PDB entry 7FP5 | X-ray diffraction, 1.53 A resolution | chains A and B

[Chain A]
Name: Pre-mRNA-splicing factor 8
Source organism: Saccharomyces cerevisiae S288C
Reference sequence: P33334 (PRP8_YEAST); residues 1836-2090 here = UniProt positions 1836-2090
Sequence (258 residues; numbered 1833 to 2090; the number before each row is that of its first residue):
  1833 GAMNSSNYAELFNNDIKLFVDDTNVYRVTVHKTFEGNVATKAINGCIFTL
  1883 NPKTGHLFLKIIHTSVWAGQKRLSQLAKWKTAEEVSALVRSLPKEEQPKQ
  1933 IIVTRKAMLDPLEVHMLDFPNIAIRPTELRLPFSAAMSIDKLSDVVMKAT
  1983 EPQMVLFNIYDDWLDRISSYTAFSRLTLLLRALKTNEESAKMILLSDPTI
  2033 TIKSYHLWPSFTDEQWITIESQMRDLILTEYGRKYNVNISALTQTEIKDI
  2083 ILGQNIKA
Disordered / not traced: 2070-2090
Construct notes: expression tag (1833-1835)
Swiss-Prot annotation at these positions:
  - mutagenesis: Asp1853 (D1853A: Alters protein folding. Severely impaired growth. Strongly reduced growth at 35 degrees Celsius; when associated with A-1854; D1853N: Reduced growth at 30 degrees Celsius ...), Asp1854 (D1854A: Reduced growth at 30 degrees Celsius. Strongly reduced growth at 16 degrees Celsius. Strongly reduced growth at 35 degrees Celsius; when associated with A-1853 ...), Thr1855 (T1855A: Reduced growth at 30 degrees Celsius. Strongly reduced growth at 16 degrees Celsius), Thr1936 (T1936A: Reduced growth at 30 degrees Celsius. Strongly reduced growth at 16 degrees Celsius), Arg1937 (R1937K: Severely impaired growth. Reduced growth at 30 degrees Celsius. Strongly reduced growth at 16 degrees Celsius)

[Chain B]
Name: A1 cistron-splicing factor AAR2
Source organism: Saccharomyces cerevisiae S288C
Reference sequence: P32357 (AAR2_YEAST); aligned to UniProt positions 1-317 over residues 1-317
Sequence (308 residues; numbered -3 to 317; 13 numbers in that range are skipped by the numbering (no residue carries them; nothing is unmodelled there); the number before each row is that of its first residue; numbers below 1 keep their minus sign (Gly-3 is residue -3)):
    -3 GAMAMNTVPFTSAPIEVTIGIDQYSFNVKENQPFHGIKDIPIGHVHVIHF
    47 QHADNSSMRYGYWFDCRMGNFYIQYDPKDGLYKMMEERDGAKFENIVHNF
    97 KERQMMVSYPKIDEDDTWYNLTEFVQMDKIRKIVRKDENQFSYVDSSMTT
   147 VQENEL
   166 SSSSSDPAHSLNYTVINFKSREAIRPGHEMEDFLDKSYYLNTVMLQGIFK
   216 NSSNYFGELQFAFLNAMFFGNYGSSLQWHAMIELICSSATVPKHMLDKLD
   266 EILYYQIKTLPEQYSDILLNERVWNICLYSSFQKNSLHNTEKIMENKYPE
   316 LL
Disordered / not traced: -3 to 0, 166-169
Construct notes: expression tag (-3 to 0); conflict Ser166 (Leu153 in P32357), Ser167 (Lys154 in P32357), Ser170 (Asp in P32357)
Residues lining bound ligands: W6C (N-[(2S)-1-methoxypropan-2-yl]-1-methyl-6-oxo-1,4,5,6-tetrahydropyridazine-3-carboxamide): Gly235, Tyr237, Ser240, Ile282, Leu283
Swiss-Prot annotation at these positions:
  - region: Leu261 to Ile282 (Leucine-zipper)
  - modified residue: Ser253 (Phosphoserine), Thr274 (Phosphothreonine)

[How chain A and chain B interact]
Residue-residue contacts (17; chain A residue first):
  Gln1907(A) with Met195(B); Leu199(B)
  Leu1908(A) with Met195(B), hydrophobic
  Trp1911(A) with Glu194(B); Met195(B), hydrophobic; Phe198(B), hydrophobic
  Asp1942(A) with Lys184(B), salt bridge; Phe198(B)
  Glu1945(A) with Lys184(B), salt bridge
  Val1946(A) with Ile189(B), hydrophobic; Glu194(B); Phe198(B), hydrophobic
  His1947(A) with Glu194(B)
  Leu1949(A) with Lys184(B); Ser185(B); Arg186(B)
  Asp1950(A) with Arg186(B), salt bridge

[In short]
9 residues of chain A face 8 of chain B across their interface; the contacts include 3 salt bridges. Polar
pairs include Asp1942(A)-Lys184(B), Glu1945(A)-Lys184(B) and Asp1950(A)-Arg186(B). Chain B binds compound W6C.
From UniProt: 5 mutagenesis sites on chain A.
Chain A is Pre-mRNA-splicing factor 8 and chain B is A1 cistron-splicing factor AAR2, both from Saccharomyces
cerevisiae S288C; the structure, PanDDA analysis group deposition -- Aar2/RNaseH in complex with fragment
P08G04 from the F2X-Universal Library, was determined by X-ray diffraction together with 5ST0, 5ST1, 5ST2,
5ST3, 5ST4, 5ST5 and 248 further entries from the same study.
